8B6J - chains D and g of the 24 polymer chains in the assembly; structure by electron microscopy, 2.80 A resolution.

== Chain D ==
Molecule: Cytochrome protein c1
Source organism: Tetrahymena thermophila SB210
UniProtKB: Q24IM5 (Q24IM5_TETTS); residue numbers follow UniProt; this construct covers 1-319
Amino-acid sequence (319 residues; row label = number of the first residue in the row):
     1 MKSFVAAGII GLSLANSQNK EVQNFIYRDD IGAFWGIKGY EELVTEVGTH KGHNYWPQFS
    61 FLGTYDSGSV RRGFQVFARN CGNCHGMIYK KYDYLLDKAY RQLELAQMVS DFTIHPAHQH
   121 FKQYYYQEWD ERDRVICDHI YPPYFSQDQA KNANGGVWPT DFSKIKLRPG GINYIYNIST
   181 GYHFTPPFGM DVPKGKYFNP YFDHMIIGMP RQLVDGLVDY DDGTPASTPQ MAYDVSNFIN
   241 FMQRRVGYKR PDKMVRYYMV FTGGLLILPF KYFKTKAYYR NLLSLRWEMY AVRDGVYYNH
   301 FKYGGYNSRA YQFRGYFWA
Not modelled in the structure: 1-24
Covalently attached groups: heme c (HEC) linked to Cys-81, Cys-84
Ion coordination: heme c Fe near His-85 (its only coordinating residue here)
Ligand contacts:
  - heme c (HEC): Asn-80, His-85, Asn-154, Val-157, Trp-158, Pro-159, Thr-160, Phe-162, Ile-165, Arg-168, Tyr-174, Ile-175, Ile-178, Ser-179, Lys-196, Phe-202, Ile-206, Ile-207, Gly-208, Met-209, Gln-212, Val-235
  - 1,2-diacyl-sn-glycero-3-phosphocholine (PC1), molecule 1: Phe-25, Ile-26, Tyr-27, Trp-35, Gly-36, Ile-37
  - 1,2-diacyl-sn-glycero-3-phosphocholine (PC1), molecule 2: Met-254, Tyr-257, Tyr-258, Phe-261
  - 1,2-diacyl-sn-glycero-3-phosphocholine (PC1), molecule 3: Arg-256, Tyr-257, Met-259, Val-260, Gly-263, Gly-264, Ile-267

== Chain g ==
Molecule: UQCRTT1
Source organism: Tetrahymena thermophila SB210
UniProtKB: Q23F81 (Q23F81_TETTS); numbering as in UniProt (aligned over 1-328)
Amino-acid sequence (328 residues; each row starts with the number of its first residue):
     1 MVRLEKILWE QLVNVKAFSR QRVIGAPSKW YNENRTEWFK VAQHNAFNTG FSGVILRALE
    61 PLLAKFIYRW RLDIAHQRGL TLEDSLLFMD RELRRCYFFE TVARQNLHPY TVLFMKKRRA
   121 RYYKVERGLR GFYVPDWVRK EAEERQLSET VDNIFNWENF VYREYMSDMT PIGRWTSLSK
   181 ITPLDMFQYY GLFRNEAWDR FFYNEAFYES YSEKEKQEAN GNPFGKFNLQ TADGRAQFEK
   241 EVNTFIERYP FAVTKPGQKF DFTRFYALED LANKRDTSKY DPALLESVKN ELKQSAALPA
   301 DNGANKTKKS KPILPDWLQP KFGKAFQA
Not modelled in the structure: 1
Ligand contacts: 1,2-diacyl-sn-glycero-3-phosphocholine (PC1): Ile-7, Trp-9, Asn-14, Arg-20, Arg-22, Phe-193, Trp-198, Asp-199, Tyr-208

== How chain D and chain g interact ==
Contacting residue pairs - 42 pairs, chain D then chain g:
  Arg-280(D) / Gly-128(g)  hydrogen bond (side chain-backbone)
  Leu-283(D) / Lys-124(g)
  Leu-283(D) / Arg-127(g)
  Leu-283(D) / Gly-128(g)
  Leu-285(D) / Lys-124(g)  hydrogen bond (backbone-side chain)
  Trp-287(D) / Ala-120(g)  hydrophobic
  Trp-287(D) / Lys-124(g)
  Met-289(D) / Leu-113(g)  hydrophobic
  Tyr-290(D) / Tyr-110(g)
  Ala-291(D) / Thr-307(g)
  Arg-293(D) / Asp-301(g)  salt bridge
  Arg-293(D) / Gly-303(g)
  Arg-293(D) / Ala-304(g)  hydrogen bond (side chain-backbone)
  Arg-293(D) / Asn-305(g)
  Arg-293(D) / Lys-306(g)
  Arg-293(D) / Thr-307(g)  hydrogen bond (backbone-side chain)
  Asp-294(D) / Thr-307(g)  hydrogen bond (backbone-side chain)
  Asp-294(D) / Lys-309(g)
  Val-296(D) / Lys-309(g)
  Tyr-298(D) / His-108(g)
  Tyr-298(D) / Pro-109(g)
  His-300(D) / Arg-104(g)
  Phe-301(D) / Ala-103(g)
  Phe-301(D) / Arg-104(g)  hydrogen bond (backbone-side chain)
  Phe-301(D) / Leu-107(g)
  Phe-301(D) / Pro-109(g)  hydrophobic
  Lys-302(D) / Arg-104(g)
  Gly-304(D) / Arg-104(g)  hydrogen bond (backbone-side chain)
  Gly-305(D) / Arg-104(g)
  Asn-307(D) / Arg-95(g)
  Asn-307(D) / Tyr-97(g)
  Gln-312(D) / Ser-177(g)
  Gln-312(D) / Leu-178(g)
  Tyr-316(D) / Arg-174(g)
  Tyr-316(D) / Thr-176(g)
  Phe-317(D) / Arg-174(g)
  Phe-317(D) / Ser-177(g)
  Trp-318(D) / Tyr-97(g)  hydrophobic
  Trp-318(D) / Phe-98(g)
  Trp-318(D) / Met-169(g)  hydrophobic
  Ala-319(D) / Met-169(g)
  Ala-319(D) / Thr-170(g)  hydrogen bond (backbone-backbone)
Other interface residues (no listed pair), chain D (26 interface residues in all): Val-292, Gly-295, Tyr-311, Phe-313
Other interface residues (no listed pair), chain g (37 interface residues in all): Glu-100, Gln-105, Phe-114, Lys-117, Arg-121, Leu-129, Asp-168, Trp-175, Ser-179, Lys-308

== Summary ==
26 residues of chain D face 37 of chain g across their interface; the contacts include 8 hydrogen bonds and 1
salt bridge. Polar contacts include Arg-293(D)/Asp-301(g), Arg-280(D)/Gly-128(g) and Leu-285(D)/Lys-124(g).
Chain D binds 3 copies of 1,2-diacyl-sn-glycero-3-phosphocholine. Ligands of chain g:
1,2-diacyl-sn-glycero-3-phosphocholine.
Here chain D is Cytochrome protein c1 and chain g is UQCRTT1, both from Tetrahymena thermophila SB210. Entry
8B6J (Cryo-EM structure of cytochrome bc1 complex (complex-III) from respiratory supercomplex of Tetrahymena
thermophila) was determined by electron microscopy (same publication as 8B6F and 8B6H).
